PDB entry 7DD2 | electron microscopy, 5.60 A resolution (low resolution: residue-level contacts below are approximate; hydrogen-bond / salt-bridge calls are withheld) | chains E and H of the 7 polymer chains in the assembly

[Chain E]
Protein: The heavy chain of 3C1 fab
Organism: Mus musculus
Notes: antibody fragment or engineered binder
Sequence (222 residues; row label = number of the first residue in the row):
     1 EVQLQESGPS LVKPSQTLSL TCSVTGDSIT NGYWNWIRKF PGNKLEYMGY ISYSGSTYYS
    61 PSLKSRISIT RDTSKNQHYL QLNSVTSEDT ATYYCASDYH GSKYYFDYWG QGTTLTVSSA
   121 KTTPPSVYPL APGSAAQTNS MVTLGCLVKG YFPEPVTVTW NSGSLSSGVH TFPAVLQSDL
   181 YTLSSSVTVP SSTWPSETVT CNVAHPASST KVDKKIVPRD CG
Not modelled in the structure: 1
Cystine bridges: Cys22-Cys95, Cys146-Cys201

[Chain H]
Protein: The light chain of 3C1 fab
Organism: Mus musculus
Notes: antibody fragment or engineered binder
Sequence (214 residues; row label = number of the first residue in the row):
     1 DIVMTQSHKF MSTSVGHRVS ITCKASQDVG NDVAWYQQKP GQSPKLLIYW ASTRHTGVPD
    61 RFTGSGSGTD FTLTISNVQS EDLADYFCQQ YNRYPYTFGG GTKLEIKRAD AAPTVSIFPP
   121 SSEQLTSGGA SVVCFLNNFY PKDINVKWKI DGSERQNGVL NSWTDQDSKD STYSMSSTLT
   181 LTKDEYERHN SYTCEATHKT STSPIVKSFN RNEC
Not modelled in the structure: 214
Cystine bridges: Cys23-Cys88, Cys134-Cys194

[Chain E / chain H interface]
Contacting residue pairs (76; chain E residue first):
  Tyr33(E) with Tyr94(H)
  Asn35(E) with Tyr94(H); Tyr96(H)
  Ile37(E) with Tyr96(H)
  Asn43(E) with Gln38(H); Asp85(H); Phe87(H)
  Lys44(E) with Gly100(H)
  Leu45(E) with Tyr36(H); Gln38(H); Phe98(H)
  Tyr47(E) with Tyr94(H); Pro95(H); Tyr96(H)
  Tyr50(E) with Tyr94(H)
  Tyr94(E) with Pro44(H)
  Tyr104(E) with Tyr49(H)
  Tyr105(E) with Leu46(H); Tyr49(H); His55(H); Tyr91(H)
  Phe106(E) with His55(H)
  Asp107(E) with Tyr91(H)
  Trp109(E) with Tyr36(H); Ser43(H); Pro44(H)
  Gly110(E) with Ser43(H)
  Tyr128(E) with Ser121(H); Glu123(H); Gln124(H)
  Leu130(E) with Pro119(H); Val133(H)
  Pro132(E) with Phe118(H)
  Gly133(E) with Phe209(H); Glu213(H)
  Ser134(E) with Glu213(H)
  Met141(E) with Thr114(H); Asn138(H)
  Thr143(E) with Thr114(H); Ser116(H); Phe118(H); Phe135(H); Asn137(H)
  Leu144(E) with Phe118(H); Phe135(H)
  Gly145(E) with Phe118(H); Phe135(H)
  Leu147(E) with Gln124(H)
  Lys149(E) with Gln124(H); Gly129(H); Ala130(H)
  Ser167(E) with Lys169(H)
  His170(E) with Asp167(H); Ser174(H)
  Thr171(E) with Thr164(H)
  Phe172(E) with Phe135(H); Asn137(H); Thr164(H); Ser174(H); Ser176(H)
  Pro173(E) with Ser162(H); Trp163(H)
  Val175(E) with Leu160(H); Asn161(H); Ser162(H)
  Leu176(E) with Leu160(H)
  Gln177(E) with Ser131(H); Leu160(H); Thr178(H); Thr180(H)
  Ser184(E) with Thr178(H)
  Ser185(E) with Phe135(H)
  Ser186(E) with Phe135(H); Asn137(H)
  Thr188(E) with Asn137(H); Asn138(H)
Also at the interface, not in a pair above, chain E (41 interface residues in all): Trp34, Lys39, Ser178
Also at the interface, not in a pair above, chain H (48 interface residues in all): Gln42, Thr56, Gly99, Ala112, Thr172, Met175

[Overview]
The interface between chain E and chain H involves 41 residues on one side and 48 on the other.
Here chain E is the heavy chain of 3C1 fab and chain H is the light chain of 3C1 fab, both from Mus musculus.
Entry 7DD2 (S-3C1-F2 structure, two RBDs are up and one RBD is down, the two up RBD bind ...) was determined
by electron microscopy together with 7DCC, 7DCX and 7DD8 from the same study.
